2PB0 - chains A and B; structure by X-ray diffraction, 1.96 A resolution.

[Chain A (and B)]
Name: Acetylornithine/succinyldiaminopimelate aminotransferase
From: Salmonella typhimurium
Notes: EC 2.6.1.11, 2.6.1.17; chain B of this document is another copy of the same molecule, construct and numbering; everything in this record applies to it too
UniProt: P40732 (ARGD_SALTY); residues 1-405 here = UniProt positions 1-405
Chain sequence (420 residues; each row starts with the number of its first residue; numbers below 1 keep their minus sign (Met-14 is residue -14)):
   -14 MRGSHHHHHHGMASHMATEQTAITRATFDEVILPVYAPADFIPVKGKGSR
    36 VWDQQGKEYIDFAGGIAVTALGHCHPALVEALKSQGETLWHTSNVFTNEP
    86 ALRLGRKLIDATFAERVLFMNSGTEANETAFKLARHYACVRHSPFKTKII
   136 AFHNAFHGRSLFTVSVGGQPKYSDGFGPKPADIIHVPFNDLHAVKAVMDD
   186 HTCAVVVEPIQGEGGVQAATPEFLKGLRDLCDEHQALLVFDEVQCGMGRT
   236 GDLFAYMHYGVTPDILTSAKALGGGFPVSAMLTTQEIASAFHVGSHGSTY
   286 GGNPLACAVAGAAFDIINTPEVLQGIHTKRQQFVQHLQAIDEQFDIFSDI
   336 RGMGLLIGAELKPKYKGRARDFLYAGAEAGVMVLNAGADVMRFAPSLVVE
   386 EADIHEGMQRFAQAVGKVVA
Not modelled in the structure: -14 to 11, 277-281 (chain B: -14 to 17, 405)
Covalently attached groups: pyridoxal phosphate (PLP) linked to Lys255
Sequence notes: expression tag (-14 to 0)
Curated features (UniProtKB/Swiss-Prot):
  - binding site (pyridoxal 5'-phosphate): Gly108, Thr109, Phe141, Asp226 to Gln229, Thr284
  - binding site (N(2)-acetyl-L-ornithine): Arg144, Ser283
  - modified residue: Lys255 (N6-(pyridoxal phosphate)lysine)

[Interface between chain A and chain B]
Pairs across the interface (170; chain A residue first):
  Thr12(A) - Leu87(B)
  Phe13(A) - Thr82(B)
  Asp14(A) - Arg101(B)  hydrogen bond (backbone-side chain)
  Glu15(A) - Ile94(B)
  Glu15(A) - Glu100(B)
  Glu15(A) - Arg101(B)  hydrogen bond (backbone-side chain)
  Val16(A) - Leu87(B)  hydrophobic
  Val16(A) - Gly90(B)
  Val16(A) - Arg91(B)
  Val16(A) - Ile94(B)
  Val16(A) - Arg101(B)
  Val16(A) - Val102(B)  hydrogen bond (backbone-backbone)
  Ile17(A) - Arg101(B)
  Ile17(A) - Val102(B)
  Leu18(A) - Arg101(B)
  Leu18(A) - Val102(B)  hydrogen bond (backbone-backbone)
  Leu18(A) - Leu103(B)  hydrophobic
  Leu18(A) - Met266(B)  hydrophobic
  Leu18(A) - Thr268(B)
  Leu18(A) - Ala273(B)  hydrophobic
  Leu18(A) - Phe276(B)  hydrophobic
  Pro19(A) - Phe276(B)
  Pro19(A) - His277(B)
  Pro19(A) - Val278(B)  hydrogen bond (backbone-backbone)
  Val20(A) - His277(B)
  Val20(A) - Val278(B)
  Val20(A) - Gly279(B)  hydrogen bond (backbone-backbone)
  Val20(A) - His281(B)
  Tyr21(A) - Asn79(B)  hydrogen bond
  Tyr21(A) - His281(B)
  Tyr21(A) - Gly282(B)  hydrogen bond (side chain-backbone)
  Tyr21(A) - Ser283(B)  hydrogen bond (side chain-backbone)
  Ala22(A) - Val278(B)
  Pro23(A) - Val80(B)
  Pro23(A) - Phe81(B)  hydrophobic
  Ala24(A) - Val80(B)  hydrogen bond (backbone-backbone)
  Ala24(A) - Phe81(B)  hydrophobic
  Phe26(A) - Phe81(B)  hydrophobic
  Ile27(A) - Thr82(B)
  Ile27(A) - Asn83(B)
  Pro28(A) - Leu74(B)
  Pro28(A) - Phe81(B)
  Pro28(A) - Thr82(B)
  Val29(A) - Thr73(B)
  Val29(A) - Leu74(B)
  Val29(A) - Glu84(B)
  Lys30(A) - Thr73(B)
  Gly31(A) - Thr73(B)  hydrogen bond (backbone-backbone)
  Gly31(A) - Leu74(B)
  Gln39(A) - Glu84(B)
  Gly50(A) - His76(B)
  Gly50(A) - Ser78(B)
  Ile51(A) - Ser78(B)
  Val53(A) - His76(B)
  Val53(A) - Thr284(B)
  Val53(A) - Tyr285(B)  hydrophobic
  His58(A) - Leu74(B)
  His58(A) - His76(B)
  Cys59(A) - Gly71(B)
  Cys59(A) - Glu72(B)  hydrogen bond (side chain-backbone)
  Cys59(A) - Thr73(B)  hydrogen bond (side chain-backbone)
  Cys59(A) - Leu74(B)
  Leu63(A) - Trp75(B)
  Val64(A) - Gly71(B)
  Val64(A) - Trp75(B)
  Leu67(A) - Leu67(B)  hydrophobic
  Leu67(A) - Gly71(B)
  Leu67(A) - Trp75(B)  hydrophobic
  Leu67(A) - Leu290(B)  hydrophobic
  Lys68(A) - Lys68(B)
  Lys68(A) - Glu72(B)  salt bridge
  Gly71(A) - Cys59(B)
  Gly71(A) - Val64(B)
  Gly71(A) - Leu67(B)
  Glu72(A) - Cys59(B)
  Glu72(A) - Lys68(B)  salt bridge
  Thr73(A) - Val29(B)
  Thr73(A) - Lys30(B)
  Thr73(A) - Gly31(B)  hydrogen bond (backbone-backbone)
  Thr73(A) - Cys59(B)
  Leu74(A) - Pro28(B)
  Leu74(A) - Val29(B)
  Leu74(A) - Gly31(B)
  Leu74(A) - His58(B)
  Leu74(A) - Cys59(B)
  Trp75(A) - Leu63(B)
  Trp75(A) - Val64(B)
  Trp75(A) - Leu67(B)  hydrophobic
  Trp75(A) - Phe261(B)
  Trp75(A) - Val294(B)  hydrophobic
  His76(A) - Gly50(B)
  His76(A) - Val53(B)
  His76(A) - His58(B)
  His76(A) - Gly260(B)
  Ser78(A) - Gly50(B)
  Ser78(A) - Ile51(B)
  Val80(A) - Val20(B)
  Val80(A) - Tyr21(B)
  Val80(A) - Ala22(B)  hydrogen bond (backbone-backbone)
  Phe81(A) - Ala22(B)  hydrophobic
  Phe81(A) - Phe26(B)  hydrophobic
  Phe81(A) - Pro28(B)
  Phe81(A) - Met367(B)  hydrophobic
  Thr82(A) - Ile27(B)
  Thr82(A) - Pro28(B)
  Asn83(A) - Ile27(B)
  Glu84(A) - Val29(B)
  Glu84(A) - Gln39(B)  hydrogen bond
  Asn106(A) - Ser107(B)
  Asn106(A) - Pro262(B)
  Asn106(A) - Tyr285(B)
  Ser107(A) - Asn106(B)
  Ser107(A) - Glu110(B)  hydrogen bond
  Ser107(A) - Tyr285(B)
  Thr109(A) - Glu110(B)
  Glu110(A) - Ser107(B)  hydrogen bond
  Glu113(A) - Ser145(B)
  Glu113(A) - Leu146(B)  hydrogen bond (side chain-backbone)
  Lys117(A) - Arg144(B)  hydrogen bond (side chain-backbone)
  Lys117(A) - Phe161(B)
  Arg120(A) - Phe161(B)  hydrogen bond (side chain-backbone)
  Arg120(A) - Gly162(B)
  Arg120(A) - Pro163(B)
  His121(A) - Gly160(B)  hydrogen bond (side chain-backbone)
  His121(A) - Phe161(B)
  Thr132(A) - Gly162(B)
  Arg144(A) - Lys117(B)  hydrogen bond (backbone-side chain)
  Arg144(A) - His281(B)
  Arg144(A) - Gly282(B)  hydrogen bond (side chain-backbone)
  Arg144(A) - Ser283(B)
  Ser145(A) - Glu113(B)
  Leu146(A) - Glu113(B)  hydrogen bond (backbone-side chain)
  Leu146(A) - Phe147(B)  hydrophobic
  Leu146(A) - Pro165(B)  hydrophobic
  Phe147(A) - Leu146(B)  hydrophobic
  Tyr157(A) - Gly279(B)
  Gly160(A) - His121(B)  hydrogen bond (backbone-side chain)
  Gly160(A) - Cys124(B)
  Phe161(A) - Lys117(B)
  Phe161(A) - Arg120(B)  hydrogen bond (backbone-side chain)
  Phe161(A) - His121(B)
  Phe161(A) - Phe276(B)  hydrophobic
  Phe161(A) - Ser280(B)
  Gly162(A) - Arg120(B)
  Gly162(A) - Thr132(B)
  Pro163(A) - Arg120(B)
  Pro163(A) - Pro165(B)
  Pro163(A) - Ala166(B)
  Pro163(A) - Asp167(B)
  Pro165(A) - Leu146(B)  hydrophobic
  Pro165(A) - Pro163(B)
  Ala166(A) - Pro163(B)  hydrophobic
  Asp167(A) - Pro163(B)
  Ala254(A) - Tyr285(B)
  Lys255(A) - Thr284(B)
  Lys255(A) - Tyr285(B)  hydrogen bond (backbone-side chain)
  Gly260(A) - His76(B)
  Gly260(A) - Asn288(B)  hydrogen bond (backbone-side chain)
  Phe261(A) - Trp75(B)
  Phe261(A) - Phe261(B)  hydrophobic
  Phe261(A) - Pro262(B)  hydrophobic
  Phe261(A) - Tyr285(B)
  Pro262(A) - Asn106(B)
  Pro262(A) - Tyr285(B)  hydrophobic
  Val263(A) - Tyr285(B)  hydrogen bond (backbone-side chain)
  Phe276(A) - Phe161(B)  hydrophobic
  Tyr285(A) - Tyr21(B)  hydrophobic
  Asn288(A) - Gly260(B)  hydrogen bond (side chain-backbone)
  Leu290(A) - Leu67(B)  hydrophobic
  Val294(A) - Trp75(B)  hydrophobic
Interface residues without a listed pair, chain A (80 interface residues in all): Thr54, Thr77, Asn79, Leu87, Cys124, Gly258, Gly259
Interface residues without a listed pair, chain B (86 interface residues in all): Thr54, Thr77, Thr109, Leu118, Gly258, Gly259

[Overview]
80 residues of chain A face 86 of chain B across their interface, with 31 hydrogen bonds and 2 salt bridges.
Among the polar pairs are Lys68(A)-Glu72(B), Asp14(A)-Arg101(B) and Glu15(A)-Arg101(B). From UniProt: 8
pyridoxal 5'-phosphate-binding residues and N(2)-acetyl-L-ornithine-binding residues Arg144(A) and Ser283(A)
on chain A.
Both chains are Acetylornithine/succinyldiaminopimelate aminotransferase (Salmonella typhimurium). Entry 2PB0
(Structure of biosynthetic N-acetylornithine aminotransferase from Salmonella typhimurium: studies on
substrate specificity and inhibitor binding) was determined by X-ray diffraction, deposited together with
2PB2.
